1L49 - chain A; structure by X-ray diffraction, 1.80 A resolution.

# Chain A
Protein: T4 lysozyme
Source organism: Enterobacteria phage T4
Notes: EC 3.2.1.17
UniProtKB: P00720 (LYS_BPT4); numbering as in UniProt (aligned over 1-164)
Chain sequence (164 residues; row label = number of the first residue in the row):
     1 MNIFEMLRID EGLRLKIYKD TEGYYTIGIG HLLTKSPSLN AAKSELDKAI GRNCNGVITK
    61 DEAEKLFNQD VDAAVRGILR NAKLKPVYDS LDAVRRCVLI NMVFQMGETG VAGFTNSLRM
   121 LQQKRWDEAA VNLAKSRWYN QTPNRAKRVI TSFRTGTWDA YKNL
Differences from the reference sequence: engineered mutation V98 (Ala in P00720), S152 (Thr in P00720)
Swiss-Prot annotation at these positions:
  - active site (Proton donor/acceptor): E11, D20
  - binding site (substrate): L32, F104, S117, N132
  - mutagenesis: E11 (E11A/F/H/M/N: Complete loss of enzymatic activity; E11N: Loss of 84% of enzymatic activity; E11Q: Complete loss of activity), D20 (D20A/N/S/T: Complete loss of enzymatic activity; D20C: Nearly no effet on specific enzymatic activity; D20E/Q: Loss of 99% of enzymatic activity), T26 (T26E: Complete loss of activity at neutral pH; covalently bound substrate; T26H: Facilitates transglycosylation more effectively than hydrolysis; covalently bound substrate), G30 (G30A: Almost complete loss of enzymatic activity; G30F: Almost complete loss of enzymatic activity. The enzyme is destabilized by 1.5 kcal/mol), S117 (S117F: 10-fold decrease in enzymatic activity; S117I: 500-fold decrease in enzymatic activity; S117V: 50-fold decrease in enzymatic activity), N132 (N132I: 5-fold decrease in enzymatic activity; N132M/F: 2-fold decrease in enzymatic activity)

# Summary
UniProt lists active-site residues E11 and D20, 4 substrate-binding residues and 6 mutagenesis sites.
Chain A is T4 lysozyme (Enterobacteria phage T4); the structure, Structural and thermodynamic analysis of the
packing of two alpha-helices in bacteriophage T4 lysozyme, was determined by X-ray diffraction, deposited
together with 1L48, 1L50, 1L51, 1L52 and 1L53.
